2VRC - chains A and D of the 4 polymer chains in the assembly; structure by X-ray diffraction, 2.50 A resolution.

[Chain A]
Name: Triphenylmethane reductase
Organism: Citrobacter SP. MY-5
UniProt: Q2TNI4 (Q2TNI4_9ENTR); numbering as in UniProt (aligned over 1-287)
Amino-acid sequence (287 residues; numbered 1 to 287; the number before each row is that of its first residue):
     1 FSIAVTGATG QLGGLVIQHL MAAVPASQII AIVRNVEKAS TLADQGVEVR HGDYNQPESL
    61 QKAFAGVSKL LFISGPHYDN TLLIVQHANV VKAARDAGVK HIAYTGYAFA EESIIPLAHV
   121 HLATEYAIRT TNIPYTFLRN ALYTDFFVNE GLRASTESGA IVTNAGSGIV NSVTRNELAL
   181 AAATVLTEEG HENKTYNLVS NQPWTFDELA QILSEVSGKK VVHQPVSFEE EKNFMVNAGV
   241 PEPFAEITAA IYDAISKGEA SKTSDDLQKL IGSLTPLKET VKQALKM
Not modelled in the structure: 286-287
Differences from the reference sequence: conflict Phe-1 (Met in Q2TNI4), Thr-156 (Ile in Q2TNI4); engineered mutation Mse-21 (Leu in Q2TNI4), Ala-22 (Lys in Q2TNI4), Ala-23 (Lys in Q2TNI4), Mse-235 (Leu in Q2TNI4)
Modified residues: Mse-21 (selenomethionine; parent Met); Mse-235 (selenomethionine; parent Met); Mse-287 (selenomethionine)

[Chain D]
Name: Triphenylmethane reductase
Organism: Citrobacter SP. MY-5
UniProt: Q2TNI4 (Q2TNI4_9ENTR); residues 1-287 here = UniProt positions 1-287
Amino-acid sequence (287 residues; row label = number of the first residue in the row):
     1 FSIAVTGATG QLGGLVIQHL MAAVPASQII AIVRNVEKAS TLADQGVEVR HGDYNQPESL
    61 QKAFAGVSKL LFISGPHYDN TLLIVQHANV VKAARDAGVK HIAYTGYAFA EESIIPLAHV
   121 HLATEYATRT TNIPYTFLRN ALYTDFFVNE GLRASTESGA IVTNAGSGIV NSVTRNELAL
   181 AAATVLTEEG HENKTYNLVS NQPWTFDELA QILSEVSGKK VVHQPVSFEE EKNFMVNAGV
   241 PEPFAEITAA IYDAISKGEA SKTSDDLQKL IGSLTPLKET VKQALKM
Not modelled in the structure: 286-287
Differences from the reference sequence: conflict Phe-1 (Met in Q2TNI4), Thr-128 (Ile in Q2TNI4), Thr-156 (Ile in Q2TNI4); engineered mutation Mse-21 (Leu in Q2TNI4), Ala-22 (Lys in Q2TNI4), Ala-23 (Lys in Q2TNI4), Mse-235 (Leu in Q2TNI4)
Modified residues: Mse-21 (selenomethionine; parent Met); Mse-235 (selenomethionine; parent Met); Mse-287 (selenomethionine)

[How chain A and chain D interact]
Pairs across the interface - 12 pairs, chain A then chain D:
  Lys-92(A) with Gln-56(D)
  Arg-95(A) with His-51(D); Gln-56(D); Lys-62(D)
  Asp-96(A) with Gln-56(D); Glu-58(D); Ser-59(D); Lys-62(D)
  Ala-97(A) with Lys-62(D)
  Gly-98(A) with Lys-62(D)
  Asn-132(A) with Val-36(D); Glu-37(D), hydrogen bond
Other interface residues (no listed pair), chain A (8 interface residues in all): Gln-61, Ala-65
Other interface residues (no listed pair), chain D (8 interface residues in all): Gln-61

[Summary]
The chain A/chain D interface involves 8 residues from each chain; the contacts include 1 hydrogen bond. The
hydrogen-bonded pair is Asn-132(A)/Glu-37(D).
Chain A is Triphenylmethane reductase and chain D is Triphenylmethane reductase, both from Citrobacter SP.
MY-5; the structure, Crystal structure of the Citrobacter sp. triphenylmethane reductase complexed with
NADP(H), was determined by X-ray diffraction together with 2JL1 and 2VRB from the same study.
